Entry 1SGF (X-ray diffraction, 3.15 A resolution); this record covers chains B and Y of the 6 polymer chains in the assembly.

[Chain B (and Y)]
Protein: Nerve growth factor
From: Mus musculus
Notes: EC 3.4.21.35; chain Y of this document is another copy of the same molecule, construct and numbering; everything in this record applies to it too
Reference sequence: P01139 (NGF_MOUSE); residues 1-118 here correspond to UniProt positions 122-239 (UniProt number = residue number + 121)
Chain sequence (118 residues; numbered 1 to 118; the number before each row is that of its first residue):
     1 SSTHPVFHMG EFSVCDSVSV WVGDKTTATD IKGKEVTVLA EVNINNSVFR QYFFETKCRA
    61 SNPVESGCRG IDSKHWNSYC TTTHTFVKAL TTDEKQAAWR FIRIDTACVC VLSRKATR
Disordered / not traced: 1-9 (chain Y: 1-7)
Cystine bridges: Cys15-Cys80, Cys58-Cys108, Cys68-Cys110
Swiss-Prot annotation at these positions:
  - binding site (a 1-acyl-sn-glycero-3-phospho-(1D-myo-inositol)): Arg50, Tyr52, Lys88
  - binding site (a 1-acyl-sn-glycero-3-phospho-L-serine): Arg50, Lys88
What the authors report for this chain:
  - conformationally variable residues (order/disorder transition): Ala116 to Arg118

[Chain B / chain Y interface]
Residue-residue contacts (54; chain B residue first):
  Gly10(B) - Leu112(Y)
  Gly10(B) - Ser113(Y)
  Glu11(B) - Tyr79(Y)  hydrogen bond
  Glu11(B) - Val111(Y)
  Glu11(B) - Leu112(Y)
  Phe12(B) - Trp76(Y)  hydrophobic
  Phe12(B) - Val111(Y)
  Phe12(B) - Leu112(Y)  hydrogen bond (backbone-backbone)
  Val14(B) - Cys110(Y)  hydrogen bond (backbone-backbone)
  Trp21(B) - Ile31(Y)  hydrophobic
  Trp21(B) - Phe86(Y)  hydrophobic
  Trp21(B) - Phe101(Y)  hydrophobic
  Ile31(B) - Trp21(Y)  hydrophobic
  Asn43(B) - Ile44(Y)
  Asn43(B) - Asn45(Y)
  Phe49(B) - Lys88(Y)
  Phe49(B) - Trp99(Y)  hydrophobic
  Tyr52(B) - Phe101(Y)
  Phe54(B) - Thr85(Y)
  Phe54(B) - Phe86(Y)  hydrophobic
  Arg69(B) - Leu112(Y)
  Gly70(B) - Ile71(Y)
  Gly70(B) - Asp72(Y)  hydrogen bond (backbone-backbone)
  Gly70(B) - Trp76(Y)
  Gly70(B) - Leu112(Y)
  Ile71(B) - Gly70(Y)
  Ile71(B) - Ile71(Y)  hydrophobic
  Asp72(B) - Gly70(Y)  hydrogen bond (backbone-backbone)
  Trp76(B) - Phe12(Y)  hydrophobic
  Trp76(B) - Gly70(Y)
  Tyr79(B) - Glu11(Y)  hydrogen bond
  Thr85(B) - Phe54(Y)
  Thr85(B) - Thr106(Y)
  Phe86(B) - Trp21(Y)  hydrophobic
  Phe86(B) - Phe54(Y)
  Lys88(B) - Phe49(Y)
  Trp99(B) - Ile44(Y)
  Trp99(B) - Phe49(Y)  hydrophobic
  Trp99(B) - Trp99(Y)  hydrophobic
  Phe101(B) - Trp21(Y)  hydrophobic
  Thr106(B) - Thr85(Y)
  Thr106(B) - Thr106(Y)
  Ala107(B) - Ala107(Y)  hydrophobic
  Cys110(B) - Ser13(Y)
  Cys110(B) - Val14(Y)  hydrogen bond (backbone-backbone)
  Val111(B) - Glu11(Y)
  Val111(B) - Phe12(Y)
  Leu112(B) - Gly10(Y)
  Leu112(B) - Glu11(Y)
  Leu112(B) - Phe12(Y)  hydrogen bond (backbone-backbone)
  Leu112(B) - Val14(Y)  hydrophobic
  Leu112(B) - Arg69(Y)
  Leu112(B) - Gly70(Y)
  Ser113(B) - Gly10(Y)
Other interface residues (no listed pair), chain B (32 interface residues in all): Ser13, Arg50, Val87, Cys108, Val109
Other interface residues (no listed pair), chain Y (34 interface residues in all): Arg50, Tyr52, Val87, Cys108, Val109, Arg114

[Summary]
32 residues of chain B face 34 of chain Y across their interface, with 8 hydrogen bonds. Polar pairs include
Glu11(B)-Tyr79(Y), Phe12(B)-Leu112(Y) and Val14(B)-Cys110(Y). From UniProt: 3 residues binding
1-acyl-sn-glycero-3-phospho-(1D-myo-inositol) and residues binding 1-acyl-sn-glycero-3-phospho-L-serine
Arg50(B) and Lys88(B) on chain B. From the paper: conformational variability at Ala116(B).
Both chains are Nerve growth factor (Mus musculus). Entry 1SGF (Crystal structure of 7S ngf: A complex of
nerve growth factor with four binding proteins (serine ...) was determined by X-ray diffraction.
